PDB entry 3MI0 | X-ray diffraction, 2.20 A resolution | chains Y and Z of the 28 polymer chains in the assembly

# Chain Y
Molecule: Proteasome subunit alpha
From: Mycobacterium tuberculosis
Notes: EC 3.4.25.1
UniProt: O33244 (PSA_MYCTU); numbering as in UniProt (aligned over 1-248)
Chain sequence (248 residues; each row starts with the number of its first residue):
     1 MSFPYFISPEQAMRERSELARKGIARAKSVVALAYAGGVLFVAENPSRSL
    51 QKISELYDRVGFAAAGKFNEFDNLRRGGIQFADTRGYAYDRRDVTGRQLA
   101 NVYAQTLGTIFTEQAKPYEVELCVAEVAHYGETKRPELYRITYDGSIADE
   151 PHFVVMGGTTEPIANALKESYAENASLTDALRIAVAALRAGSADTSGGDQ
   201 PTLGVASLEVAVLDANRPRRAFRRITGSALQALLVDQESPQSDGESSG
Unresolved in the structure: 1-6, 191-202, 235-248
Reported in the primary citation:
  - mutagenesis - M1DEL/S2DEL/F3DEL/P4DEL/Y5DEL/F6DEL/I7DEL/S8DEL: increased catalytic activity (citing earlier work)

# Chain Z
Molecule: Proteasome subunit beta
From: Mycobacterium tuberculosis
Notes: EC 3.4.25.1
UniProt: O33245 (PSB_MYCTU); residues 301-534 here correspond to UniProt positions 58-291 (UniProt number = residue number - 243)
Chain sequence (240 residues; numbered 301 to 540; the number before each row is that of its first residue):
   301 TTIVALKYPGGVVMAGDRRSTQGNMISGRDVRKVYITDDYTATGIAGTAA
   351 VAVEFARLYAVELEHYEKLEGVPLTFAGKINRLAIMVRGNLAAAMQGLLA
   401 LPLLAGYDIHASDPQSAGRIVSFDAAGGWNIEEEGYQAVGSGSLFAKSSM
   451 KKLYSQVTDGDSGLRVAVEALYDAADDDSATGGPDLVRGIFPTAVIIDAD
   501 GAVDVPESRIAELARAIIESRSGADTFGSDGGEKHHHHHH
Unresolved in the structure: 524-540
Sequence notes: expression tag (535-540)
Reported in the primary citation:
  - catalytic residues: Thr301 (citing earlier work)

# Interface between chain Y and chain Z
Pairs across the interface - 24 pairs, chain Y then chain Z:
  Glu55(Y) - Lys368(Z)
  Leu56(Y) - Lys368(Z)  hydrogen bond (backbone-side chain)
  Tyr57(Y) - Lys368(Z)
  Asp58(Y) - Glu364(Z)
  Arg75(Y) - Lys368(Z)  hydrogen bond (side chain-backbone)
  Arg75(Y) - Leu369(Z)  hydrogen bond (side chain-backbone)
  Arg76(Y) - Leu369(Z)
  Arg76(Y) - Glu370(Z)  salt bridge
  Ile79(Y) - His365(Z)
  Ile79(Y) - Lys368(Z)
  Ile79(Y) - Leu369(Z)  hydrophobic
  Gln80(Y) - His365(Z)  hydrogen bond
  Asp83(Y) - His365(Z)  salt bridge
  Asp83(Y) - Lys368(Z)  salt bridge
  Gly86(Y) - Arg357(Z)  hydrogen bond (backbone-side chain)
  Tyr87(Y) - Glu354(Z)
  Tyr87(Y) - Arg357(Z)  hydrogen bond (backbone-side chain)
  Tyr87(Y) - Leu358(Z)
  Tyr89(Y) - Arg357(Z)
  Arg91(Y) - Glu364(Z)  salt bridge
  Arg219(Y) - Glu364(Z)  salt bridge
  Arg220(Y) - Glu364(Z)  salt bridge
  Arg220(Y) - Glu367(Z)  salt bridge
  Arg220(Y) - Lys368(Z)
Interface residues without a listed pair, chain Y (16 interface residues in all): Ser54
Interface residues without a listed pair, chain Z (10 interface residues in all): Val361

# Summary
16 residues of chain Y face 10 of chain Z across their interface; the contacts include 6 hydrogen bonds and 7
salt bridges. Polar contacts include Arg76(Y)-Glu370(Z), Asp83(Y)-His365(Z) and Asp83(Y)-Lys368(Z). From the
paper: the catalytic residue Thr301(Z); M1DEL/S2DEL/F3DEL/P4DEL/Y5DEL/F6DEL/I7DEL/S8DEL of chain Y increase
catalytic activity.
Here chain Y is Proteasome subunit alpha and chain Z is Proteasome subunit beta, both from Mycobacterium
tuberculosis. Entry 3MI0 (Crystal Structure of Mycobacterium Tuberculosis Proteasome at 2.2 A) was determined
by X-ray diffraction together with 3MFE and 3MKA from the same study.
